Entry 9UD9 (electron microscopy, 3.11 A resolution); this record covers chains B and E of the 6 polymer chains in the assembly.

== Chain B ==
Molecule: Na(+)-translocating NADH-quinone reductase subunit B
From: Vibrio cholerae O395
Notes: EC 7.2.1.1
Reference sequence: A5F5X0 (NQRB_VIBC3); numbering as in UniProt (aligned over 1-415)
Chain sequence (415 residues; each row starts with the number of its first residue):
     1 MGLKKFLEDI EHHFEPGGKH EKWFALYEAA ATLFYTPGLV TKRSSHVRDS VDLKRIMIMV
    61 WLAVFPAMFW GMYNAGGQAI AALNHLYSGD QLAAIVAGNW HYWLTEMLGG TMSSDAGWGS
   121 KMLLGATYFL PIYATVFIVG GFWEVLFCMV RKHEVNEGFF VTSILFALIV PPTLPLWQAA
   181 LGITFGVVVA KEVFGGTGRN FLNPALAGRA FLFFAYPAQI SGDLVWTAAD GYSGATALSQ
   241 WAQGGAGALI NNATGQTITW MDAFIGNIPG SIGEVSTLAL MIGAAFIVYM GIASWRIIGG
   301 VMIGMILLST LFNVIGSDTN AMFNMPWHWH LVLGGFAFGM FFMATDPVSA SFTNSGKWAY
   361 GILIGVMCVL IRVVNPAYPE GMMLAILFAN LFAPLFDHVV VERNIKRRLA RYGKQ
Disordered / not traced: 1-26, 414-415
Ligand contacts:
  - FMN (flavin mononucleotide), molecule 1: Ile169, Arg209, Phe213, Trp226, Thr236, Ala237, Leu238, Ser239, Pro269, Gly270, Ser271, Glu274, Gly334, Gly335, Phe338, Gly339, Met343, Tyr378, Pro379, Glu380, Gly381, Met382, Met383, Leu384
  - FMN, molecule 2: Phe213, Phe214, Pro217, Ser221, Gly222, Asp223, Ala377, Tyr378
  - riboflavin (RBF): Ile56, Met57, Val60, Gly158, Val161, Thr162, Leu165, Lys191, Gly196, Thr197, Gly198, Asn200, Leu202, Asn203, Pro204, Ala205, Ile292, Phe342, Met343, Thr345, Asp346, Pro347, Val348, Ser349
Curated features (UniProtKB/Swiss-Prot):
  - modified residue: Thr236 (FMN phosphoryl threonine)
  - mutagenesis: Phe185 (F185A: Decreases riboflavin content), Trp226 (W226L: Decreases riboflavin content)

== Chain E ==
Molecule: Na(+)-translocating NADH-quinone reductase subunit E
From: Vibrio cholerae O395
Notes: EC 7.2.1.1
Reference sequence: A5F5Y5 (NQRE_VIBC3); residue numbers follow UniProt; this construct covers 1-198
Chain sequence (198 residues; each row starts with the number of its first residue):
     1 MEHYISLLVK SIFIENMALS FFLGMCTFLA VSKKVKTSFG LGIAVIVVLT ISVPVNNLVY
    61 NLVLKPDALV EGVDLSFLNF ITFIGVIAAL VQILEMILDR FFPPLYNALG IFLPLITVNC
   121 AIFGGVSFMV QRDYSFAESV VYGFGSGVGW MLAIVALAGI REKMKYSDVP PGLRGLGITF
   181 ITAGLMALGF MSFSGVQL
Bound ions: 2Fe-2S cluster Fe: Cys26, Cys120 (shared with 2 residues of chain D)
Ligand contacts: 2Fe-2S cluster (FES): Gly24, Cys26, Asn119, Cys120

== Interface between chain B and chain E ==
Contacting residue pairs - 42 pairs, chain B then chain E:
  Arg151(B) with Asp168(E), salt bridge
  Val193(B) with Val169(E); Pro170(E); Leu173(E), hydrophobic; Ile178(E), hydrophobic
  Phe194(B) with Met164(E), hydrophobic; Ser167(E); Asp168(E), hydrogen bond (backbone-backbone); Val169(E); Ile178(E), hydrophobic; Thr182(E)
  Gly198(B) with Tyr166(E)
  Arg199(B) with Tyr166(E), hydrogen bond (side chain-backbone)
  Phe201(B) with Ile160(E), hydrophobic; Leu185(E), hydrophobic
  Leu202(B) with Leu185(E), hydrophobic
  Phe214(B) with Leu188(E), hydrophobic
  Asn320(B) with Gln197(E)
  Val348(B) with Lys163(E), hydrogen bond (backbone-side chain)
  Phe352(B) with Lys163(E)
  Met367(B) with Ser192(E); Phe193(E), hydrophobic
  Leu370(B) with Phe193(E), hydrophobic
  Ile371(B) with Phe193(E), hydrophobic
  Val374(B) with Val196(E), hydrophobic; Gln197(E), hydrogen bond (backbone-backbone)
  Asn375(B) with Ser192(E), hydrogen bond (side chain-backbone); Phe193(E); Ser194(E)
  Leu384(B) with Ser192(E)
  Phe388(B) with Phe13(E), hydrophobic; Gly189(E)
  Leu391(B) with Ile160(E); Met186(E); Phe190(E), hydrophobic
  Phe392(B) with Leu152(E), hydrophobic; Ala156(E), hydrophobic
  Pro394(B) with Gly159(E); Lys163(E)
  Leu395(B) with Val155(E), hydrophobic
  His398(B) with Glu162(E)
  Glu402(B) with Lys36(E), salt bridge
Also at the interface, not in a pair above, chain B (35 interface residues in all): His153, Val189, Gly195, Asn200, Ala210, Phe323, Ala350, Pro376, Ala377, Tyr378, Leu387
Also at the interface, not in a pair above, chain E (34 interface residues in all): Val35, Pro171, Ile181, Met191, Gly195, Leu198

== Summary ==
35 residues of chain B and 34 residues of chain E are in contact; the contacts include 5 hydrogen bonds and 2
salt bridges. Among the polar pairs are Arg151(B)-Asp168(E), Glu402(B)-Lys36(E) and Arg199(B)-Tyr166(E). Bound
to chain B: flavin mononucleotide and riboflavin.
Here chain B is Na(+)-translocating NADH-quinone reductase subunit B and chain E is Na(+)-translocating
NADH-quinone reductase subunit E, both from Vibrio cholerae O395. Entry 9UD9 (Cryo-EM structure of
Na+-translocating NADH-ubiquinone oxidoreductase from Vibrio cholerae reduced by NADH, in the absence of ...)
was determined by electron microscopy (same publication as 9U5G, 9UD3, 9UD4, 9UD5, 9UD6, 9UD8 and 4 further
entries).
